PDB entry 4NP7 | X-ray diffraction, 1.99 A resolution | chain A

# Chain A
Molecule: Phosphotriesterase
From: Agrobacterium tumefaciens
Notes: EC 3.1.8.1
Reference sequence: Q93LD7 (Q93LD7_RHIRD); residues 33-361 here correspond to UniProt positions 32-360 (UniProt number = residue number - 1)
Sequence (329 residues; row label = number of the first residue in the row):
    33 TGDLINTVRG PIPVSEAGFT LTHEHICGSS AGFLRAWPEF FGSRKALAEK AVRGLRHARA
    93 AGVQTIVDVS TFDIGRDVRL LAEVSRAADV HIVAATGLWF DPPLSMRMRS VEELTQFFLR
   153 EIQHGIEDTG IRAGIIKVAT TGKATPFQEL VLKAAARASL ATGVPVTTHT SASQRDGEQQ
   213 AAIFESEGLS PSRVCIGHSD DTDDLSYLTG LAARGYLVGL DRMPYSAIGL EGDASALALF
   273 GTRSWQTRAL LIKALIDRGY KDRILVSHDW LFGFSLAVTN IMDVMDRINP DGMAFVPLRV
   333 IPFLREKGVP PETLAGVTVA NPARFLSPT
Construct notes: conflict A92 (Ser91 in Q93LD7), D265 (Asn264 in Q93LD7); engineered mutation L308 (Ser307 in Q93LD7), A309 (Tyr308 in Q93LD7)
Modified / non-standard residues: K169 (lysine nz-carboxylic acid; KCX)
Ion coordination: Fe2+: H57, K169, D301 (together with o,O-diethyl hydrogen thiophosphate); Co2+: K169, H201 (together with o,O-diethyl hydrogen thiophosphate)
Ligand contacts: o,O-diethyl hydrogen thiophosphate (DPJ): H55, H57, G60, I106, W131, F132, K169, H201, H230, R254, Y257, L271, D301, L303, F306, L308
What the authors report for this chain:
  - mutagenesis - S308L/Y309A: decreased catalytic activity on paraoxon
  - mutagenesis - Y309A: decreased expression
  - mutagenesis - S308L/Y309A: increased catalytic activity on malathion

# Summary
Bound to chain A: o,O-diethyl hydrogen thiophosphate. H57, K169 and D301 coordinate Fe2+. K169 and H201
coordinate Co2+. The paper reports that S308L/Y309A reduce catalytic activity on paraoxon; Y309A reduces
expression.
Chain A is Phosphotriesterase (Agrobacterium tumefaciens); the structure, Structure of phosphotriesterase
mutant (S308L/Y309A) from Agrobacterium radiobacter with diethyl thiophosphate bound in the active site, was
determined by X-ray diffraction (same publication as 3WML).
